9GO2 - chain A; structure by X-ray diffraction, 2.70 A resolution.

Chain A:
Molecule: Archaeal-type opsin 1, Archaeal-type opsin 2
Source organism: Chlamydomonas reinhardtii
UniProt: chimeric construct of Q93WP2, Q8RUT8: residues 331-552 from Q93WP2 (Q93WP2_CHLRE) positions 24-245 (UniProt number = residue number - 307); residues 553-655 from Q8RUT8 positions 207-309 (UniProt number = residue number - 346)
Sequence (333 residues; row label = number of the first residue in the row):
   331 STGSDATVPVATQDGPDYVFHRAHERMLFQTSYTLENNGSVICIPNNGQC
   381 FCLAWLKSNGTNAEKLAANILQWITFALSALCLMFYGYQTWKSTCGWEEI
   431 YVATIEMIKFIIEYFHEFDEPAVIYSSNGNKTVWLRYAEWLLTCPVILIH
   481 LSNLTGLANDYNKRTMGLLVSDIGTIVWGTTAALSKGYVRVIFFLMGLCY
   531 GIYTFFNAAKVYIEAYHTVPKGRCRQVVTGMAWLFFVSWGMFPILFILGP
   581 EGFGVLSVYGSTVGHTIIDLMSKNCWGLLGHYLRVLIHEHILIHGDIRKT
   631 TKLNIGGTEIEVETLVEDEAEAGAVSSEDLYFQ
Unresolved in the structure: 331-356, 419-424, 635-637, 660-663
Construct notes: expression tag (656-663)
Cystine bridges: Cys373 forms a disulfide with the same residue of a neighbouring copy of this chain
Cystine bridges: Cys380-Cys382
Glycans and other covalent adducts: retinal (RET) linked to Lys603
Small-molecule neighbours: retinal (RET): Glu469, Trp470, Thr473, Cys474, Ile477, Asp502, Thr505, Ile506, Gly509, Phe524, Gly527, Leu528, Gly531, Phe535, Trp569, Phe572, Pro573, Phe576, Asp599, Ser602
From the paper describing this entry:
  - contacts within the chain: Glu436-Lys439

Overview:
Retinal is covalently linked to Lys603. From the paper: contacts within the chain involving Glu436 and Lys439.
Chain A is Archaeal-type opsin 1, Archaeal-type opsin 2 (Chlamydomonas reinhardtii); the structure, C1C2
Channelrhodopsin - SMX Light activated structure, was determined by X-ray diffraction together with 9GO1 from
the same study.
